Entry 9KMG (electron microscopy, 3.10 A resolution); this record covers chains D and g of the 14 polymer chains in the assembly.

Chain D:
Protein: Major capsid protein
From: Escherichia phage FCWL1
UniProt: A0AAX4MTV7 (A0AAX4MTV7_9CAUD); numbering as in UniProt (aligned over 1-319)
Chain sequence (319 residues; each row starts with the number of its first residue):
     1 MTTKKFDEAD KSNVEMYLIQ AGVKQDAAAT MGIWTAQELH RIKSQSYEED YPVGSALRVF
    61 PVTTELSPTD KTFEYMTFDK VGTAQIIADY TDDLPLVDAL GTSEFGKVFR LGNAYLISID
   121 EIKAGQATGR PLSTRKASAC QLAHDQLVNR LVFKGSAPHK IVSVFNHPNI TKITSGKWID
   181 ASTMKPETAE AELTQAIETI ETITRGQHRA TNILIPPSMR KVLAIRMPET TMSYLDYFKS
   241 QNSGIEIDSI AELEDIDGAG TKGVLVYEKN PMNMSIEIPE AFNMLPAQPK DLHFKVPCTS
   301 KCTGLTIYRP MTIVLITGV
Not modelled in the structure: 1-28

Chain g:
Protein: Decoration protein
From: Escherichia phage FCWL1
UniProt: A0AAX4MUC4 (A0AAX4MUC4_9CAUD); residue numbers follow UniProt; this construct covers 1-158
Chain sequence (158 residues; each row starts with the number of its first residue):
     1 MAQINASYQR DMAIALPGMV ADTSKYNIDG ACVVNEGDVL VGAAVQVVQA QAVDGHKLVK
    61 ALTTGTTPYG VAIRSHWQTV NAQNQMIYED GGAINVMTSG RVWMLSKSTE APTFGSAVKL
   121 DVDGQEKSDG TIETTWTYAG GWTKYKDIQL VEVQLHQL
Not modelled in the structure: 1-2

Chain D / chain g interface:
Pairs across the interface (17; chain D residue first):
  Ala29(D) with Asn84(g)
  Thr30(D) with Leu16(g); Asn84(g), hydrogen bond (backbone-backbone); Gln85(g); Met86(g), hydrogen bond (backbone-backbone); Tyr145(g)
  Met31(D) with Arg74(g); Asn81(g); Asn84(g); Gln85(g)
  Gly32(D) with His76(g); Asn81(g), hydrogen bond (backbone-side chain); Met86(g)
  Ile33(D) with His76(g), hydrogen bond (backbone-side chain)
  Trp34(D) with His76(g); Asn81(g)
  Leu39(D) with Trp77(g), hydrophobic
Also at the interface, not in a pair above, chain D (8 interface residues in all): Thr35
Also at the interface, not in a pair above, chain g (10 interface residues in all): Ile148

Overview:
The interface between chain D and chain g involves 8 residues on one side and 10 on the other, with 4 hydrogen
bonds. Polar pairs include Gly32(D)-Asn81(g), Ile33(D)-His76(g) and Thr30(D)-Asn84(g).
Chain D is Major capsid protein and chain g is Decoration protein, both from Escherichia phage FCWL1; the
structure, Cryo-EM Structure of Bacteriophage FCWL1 Capsid, was determined by electron microscopy, deposited
together with 9JLF and 9KMH.
